6YBF - chain A; structure by X-ray diffraction, 1.13 A resolution.

== Chain A ==
Protein: Lysozyme
Notes: EC 3.2.1.17
Reference sequence: P00698 (LYSC_CHICK); residues 1-129 here correspond to UniProt positions 19-147 (UniProt number = residue number + 18)
Amino-acid sequence (129 residues; each row starts with the number of its first residue):
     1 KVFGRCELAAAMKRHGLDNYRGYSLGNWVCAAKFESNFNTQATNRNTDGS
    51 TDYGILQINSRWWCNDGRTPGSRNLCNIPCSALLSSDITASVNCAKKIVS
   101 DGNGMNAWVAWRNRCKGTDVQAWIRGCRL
Curated features (UniProtKB/Swiss-Prot):
  - active site: Glu35, Asp52
  - binding site (substrate): Asp101
Disulfide bonds: Cys6-Cys127, Cys30-Cys115, Cys64-Cys80, Cys76-Cys94
Bound ions: Na+ near Tyr23 (its only coordinating residue here)

== Overview ==
From UniProt: active-site residues Glu35 and Asp52 and substrate-binding residue Asp101.
Chain A is Lysozyme; the structure, RT structure of HEW Lysozyme obtained at 1.13 A resolution from crystal
grown in a Kapton ..., was determined by X-ray diffraction (same publication as 6YBI, 6YBO, 6YBR, 6YBX and
6YC5).
